Entry 8E8C (X-ray diffraction, 2.25 A resolution); this record covers chains A and P of the 3 polymer chains in the assembly.

== Chain A ==
Protein: DNA polymerase eta
Source organism: Homo sapiens
Notes: EC 2.7.7.7
UniProt: Q9Y253 (POLH_HUMAN); numbering as in UniProt (aligned over 1-432)
Chain sequence (435 residues; each row starts with the number of its first residue; numbers below 1 keep their minus sign (Gly-2 is residue -2)):
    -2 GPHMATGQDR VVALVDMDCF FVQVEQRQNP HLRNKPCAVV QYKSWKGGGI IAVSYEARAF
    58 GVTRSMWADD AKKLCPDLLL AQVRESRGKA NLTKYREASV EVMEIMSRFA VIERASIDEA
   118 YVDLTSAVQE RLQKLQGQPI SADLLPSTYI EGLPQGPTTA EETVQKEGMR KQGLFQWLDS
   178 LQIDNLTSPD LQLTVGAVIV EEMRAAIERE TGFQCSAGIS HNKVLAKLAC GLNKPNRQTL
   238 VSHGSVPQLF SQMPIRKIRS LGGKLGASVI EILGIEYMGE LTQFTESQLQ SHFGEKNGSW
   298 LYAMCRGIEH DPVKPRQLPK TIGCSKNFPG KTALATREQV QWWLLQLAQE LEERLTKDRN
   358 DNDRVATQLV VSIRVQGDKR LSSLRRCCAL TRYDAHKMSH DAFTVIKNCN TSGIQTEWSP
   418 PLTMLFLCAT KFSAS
Unresolved in the structure: 154-161, 411-412
Sequence notes: expression tag (-2 to 0)
Bound ions: Mn2+ site 1: Asp13, Met14, Asp115 (together with 2'-deoxyguanosine-5'-triphosphate); Mn2+ site 2: Asp13, Asp115 (together with 2'-deoxyguanosine-5'-triphosphate) (shared with U9(P) of chain P)
Ligand contacts: 2'-deoxyguanosine-5'-triphosphate (DGT): Asp13, Met14, Asp15, Cys16, Phe17, Phe18, Gln38, Ile48, Ala49, Tyr52, Arg55, Arg61, Leu89, Ile114, Asp115, Lys231
Curated features (UniProtKB/Swiss-Prot):
  - binding site (Mg(2+)): Asp13, Met14, Asp115, Glu116
  - binding site (Mn(2+)): Asp13, Met14, Asp115, Glu116
  - binding site (a 2'-deoxyribonucleoside 5'-triphosphate): Arg61
  - natural variant: Val37 (deletion: In XPV), Leu75 (deletion: In XPV), Arg93 (R93P: In XPV), Arg111 (R111H: In XPV), Thr122 (T122P: In XPV), Gly153 (G153D: In a breast cancer sample), Thr191 (T191P: In XPV), Gly263 (G263V: In XPV), Val266 (V266D: In XPV), Gly295 (G295R: In XPV), Arg361 (R361S: In XPV)
  - mutagenesis: Tyr52 (Y52A/F: Reduces DNA polymerase activity; Y52E: Reduces DNA polymerase activity. Increases fidelity of replication and reduces translesion bypass), Arg61 (R61A: Reduces enzymatic activity by two-thirds), Ser62 (S62G: Increased DNA polymerase activity and translesion bypass compared to wild-type), Ala68 (A68S/V: Severe reduction in thymine dimer translesion bypass), Asn324 to Pro326 (Reduces binding to chromatin and to monoubiquitinated PCNA. Abolishes binding to monoubiquitinated PCNA; when associated with 705-E--H-713 Del)
Reported in the primary citation:
  - mutagenesis - S113A (3-fold): decreased catalytic activity on dN primer end

== Chain P ==
Molecule: 8-nt DNA/RNA hybrid strand
Sequence (8 nucleotides; numbered 2 to 9; the number before each row is that of its first residue):
     2 AGCGTCAU
Bound ions: Mn2+: U9 (together with 2'-deoxyguanosine-5'-triphosphate) (shared with Asp13(A), Asp115(A) of chain A)

== How chain A and chain P interact ==
Contacting residue pairs (25):
  Arg61(A) with U9(P), hydrogen bond to the phosphate
  Ser113(A) with U9(P), hydrogen bond to the phosphate
  Asp115(A) with U9(P), phosphate contact
  Glu116(A) with U9(P), phosphate contact
  Lys224(A) with U9(P), salt bridge to the phosphate
  Ile255(A) with DA8(P), phosphate contact
  Arg256(A) with DA8(P), phosphate contact
  Ser257(A) with DC7(P), phosphate contact; DA8(P), hydrogen bond to the phosphate
  Leu258(A) with DA8(P), hydrogen bond to the phosphate
  Gly259(A) with DA8(P), hydrogen bond to the phosphate
  Gly260(A) with DC7(P), phosphate contact; DA8(P), hydrogen bond to the phosphate
  Lys261(A) with DT6(P), salt bridge to the phosphate; DC7(P), hydrogen bond to the phosphate
  Leu262(A) with DC7(P), hydrogen bond to the phosphate
  Arg377(A) with DG5(P), salt bridge to the phosphate
  Leu381(A) with DC4(P), phosphate contact
  Arg382(A) with DA2(P), sugar contact; DG3(P), salt bridge to the phosphate; DC4(P), hydrogen bond to the phosphate
  Arg383(A) with DG3(P), hydrogen bond to the phosphate; DC4(P), salt bridge to the phosphate
  Cys384(A) with DA2(P), sugar contact; DG3(P), hydrogen bond to the phosphate
Interface residues without a listed pair, chain A (20 interface residues in all): Ser379, Ser380

== Overview ==
20 residues of chain A face 8 of chain P across their interface, with 11 hydrogen bonds and 5 salt bridges.
Among the polar pairs are Arg61(A)-U9(P), Ser113(A)-U9(P) and Ser257(A)-DA8(P). Bound to chain A:
2'-deoxyguanosine-5'-triphosphate. From the paper: S113A of chain A reduces catalytic activity on dN primer
end.
Chain A is DNA polymerase eta (Homo sapiens) and chain P is an 8-nt DNA/RNA hybrid strand; the structure,
Human DNA polymerase eta-DNA-rU-ended primer ternary mismatch complex:reaction with 10 mM Mn2+ for 30s, was
determined by X-ray diffraction, deposited together with 8E85, 8E86, 8E87, 8E88, 8E89, 8E8A and 8 further
entries.
